5BOQ - chains B and F of the 4 polymer chains in the assembly; structure by X-ray diffraction, 1.70 A resolution.

[Chain B (and F)]
Molecule: Insulin
Notes: chain F of this document is another copy of the same molecule, construct and numbering; everything in this record applies to it too
UniProt: P01308 (INS_HUMAN); residues 1-30 here correspond to UniProt positions 25-54 (UniProt number = residue number + 24)
Amino-acid sequence (30 residues; numbered 1 to 30; the number before each row is that of its first residue):
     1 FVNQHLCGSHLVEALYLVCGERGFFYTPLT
Not modelled in the structure: 28-30 (chain F: 1)
Construct notes: engineered mutation Phe-24 (Phe48 in P01308), Leu-29 (Lys53 in P01308)
Modified positions: Phe-24 (3-(1H-1,2,3-triazol-5-yl)-L-alanine; HIX); Leu-29 (norleucine; NLE)
Reported in the primary citation:
  - conformationally variable residues (loop rearrangement): Gly-23 to Thr-30

[Interface between chain B and chain F]
Residue-residue contacts - 14 pairs, chain B then chain F:
  Phe-1(B) with Ser-9(F)
  Val-2(B) with Ser-9(F); Val-12(F), hydrophobic; Glu-13(F); Tyr-16(F), hydrophobic
  Asn-3(B) with Glu-13(F)
  Gln-4(B) with Glu-13(F); Tyr-16(F)
  Leu-6(B) with Glu-13(F)
  His-10(B) with His-10(F)
  Glu-13(B) with Asn-3(F); Gln-4(F); Leu-6(F)
  Tyr-16(B) with Gln-4(F)
Interface residues without a listed pair, chain B (13 interface residues in all): Ser-9, Val-12, Ala-14, Leu-17, Val-18
Interface residues without a listed pair, chain F (12 interface residues in all): Val-2, Ala-14, Leu-17, Val-18

[Overview]
13 residues of chain B face 12 of chain F across their interface. From the paper: conformational variability
at Gly-23(B).
Chain B and chain F are both Insulin; the structure, Human insulin with intra-chain chemical crosslink between
modified B24 and B29, was determined by X-ray diffraction (same publication as 5BPO and 5BQQ).
